7WB0 - chains B and A of the 4 polymer chains in the assembly; structure by electron microscopy, 3.20 A resolution.

[Chain B]
Molecule: Ts-DNA
Source organism: Planctomycetes bacterium
Sequence (40 nucleotides; each row starts with the number of its first residue; numbers below 1 keep their minus sign (DA-9 is residue -9)):
    -9 ATCGTTATACTTTGATTTTCTGCTGCAGGATGAAATCCCG
Disordered / not traced: -9 to -3

[Chain A]
Molecule: dPlmCasX
Source organism: Planctomycetes bacterium
UniProtKB: A0A1G3BXR9 (A0A1G3BXR9_9BACT); residue numbers follow UniProt; this construct covers 1-978
Chain sequence (978 residues; numbered 1 to 978; the number before each row is that of its first residue):
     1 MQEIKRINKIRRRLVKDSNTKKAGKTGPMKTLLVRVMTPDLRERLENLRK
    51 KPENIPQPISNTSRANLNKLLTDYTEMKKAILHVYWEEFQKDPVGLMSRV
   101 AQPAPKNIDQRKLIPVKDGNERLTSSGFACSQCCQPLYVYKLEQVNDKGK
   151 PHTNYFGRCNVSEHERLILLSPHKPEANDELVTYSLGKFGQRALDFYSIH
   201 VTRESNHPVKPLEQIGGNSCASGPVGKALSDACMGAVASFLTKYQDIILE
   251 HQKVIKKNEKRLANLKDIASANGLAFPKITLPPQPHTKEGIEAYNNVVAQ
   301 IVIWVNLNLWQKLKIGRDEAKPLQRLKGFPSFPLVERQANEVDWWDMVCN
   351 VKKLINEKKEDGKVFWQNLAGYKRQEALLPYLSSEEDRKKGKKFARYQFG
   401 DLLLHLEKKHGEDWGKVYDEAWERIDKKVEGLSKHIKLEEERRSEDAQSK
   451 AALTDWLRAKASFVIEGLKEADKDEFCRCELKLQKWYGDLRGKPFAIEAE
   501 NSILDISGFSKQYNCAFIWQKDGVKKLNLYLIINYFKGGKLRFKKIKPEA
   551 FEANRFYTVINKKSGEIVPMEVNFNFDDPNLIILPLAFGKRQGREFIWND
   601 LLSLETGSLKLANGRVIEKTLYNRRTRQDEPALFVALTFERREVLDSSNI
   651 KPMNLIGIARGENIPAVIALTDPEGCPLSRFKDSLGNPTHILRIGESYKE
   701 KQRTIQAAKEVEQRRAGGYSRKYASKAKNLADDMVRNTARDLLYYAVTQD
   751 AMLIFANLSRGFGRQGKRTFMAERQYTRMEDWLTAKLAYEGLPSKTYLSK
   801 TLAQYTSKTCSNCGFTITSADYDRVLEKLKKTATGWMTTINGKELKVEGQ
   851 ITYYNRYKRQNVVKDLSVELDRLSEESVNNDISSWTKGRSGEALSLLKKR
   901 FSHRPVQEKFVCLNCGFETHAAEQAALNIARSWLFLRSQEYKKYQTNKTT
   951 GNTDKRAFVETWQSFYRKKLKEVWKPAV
Disordered / not traced: 1-3, 118-124, 175-182, 338-499, 803
Construct notes: engineered mutation Ala659 (Asp in A0A1G3BXR9), Ala756 (Glu in A0A1G3BXR9), Ala922 (Asp in A0A1G3BXR9)
Cystine bridges: Cys810-Cys912

[How chain B and chain A interact]
Residue-residue contacts (45):
  DT1(B) - Tyr857(A)  phosphate contact
  DT2(B) - Arg856(A)  phosphate contact
  DT2(B) - Tyr857(A)  phosphate contact
  DT2(B) - Lys858(A)  phosphate contact
  DT2(B) - Arg859(A)  salt bridge to the phosphate
  DT3(B) - Arg856(A)  phosphate contact
  DT3(B) - Tyr857(A)  phosphate contact
  DG4(B) - Asn306(A)  base contact
  DG4(B) - Arg317(A)  hydrogen bond to the phosphate
  DA5(B) - Asn306(A)  sugar contact
  DA5(B) - Arg317(A)  salt bridge to the phosphate
  DT6(B) - Val302(A)  phosphate contact
  DT6(B) - Ile303(A)  sugar contact
  DT6(B) - Arg325(A)  salt bridge to the phosphate
  DT7(B) - Arg325(A)  salt bridge to the phosphate
  DC13(B) - Lys728(A)  salt bridge to the phosphate
  DA17(B) - Ser239(A)  base contact
  DG18(B) - Lys188(A)  salt bridge to the phosphate
  DG18(B) - Phe189(A)  sugar contact
  DG18(B) - Gly235(A)  sugar contact
  DG18(B) - Ser239(A)  sugar contact
  DG19(B) - Lys188(A)  salt bridge to the phosphate
  DG19(B) - Gly190(A)  phosphate contact
  DG19(B) - Gln191(A)  sugar contact
  DG19(B) - Arg615(A)  base contact
  DA20(B) - Met29(A)  base contact
  DA20(B) - Asn613(A)  sugar contact
  DA20(B) - Thr638(A)  base contact
  DT21(B) - Arg192(A)  hydrogen bond to the base
  DT21(B) - Lys227(A)  base contact
  DT21(B) - Ser507(A)  sugar contact
  DT21(B) - Tyr513(A)  base contact
  DT21(B) - Ala612(A)  phosphate contact
  DG22(B) - Lys227(A)  hydrogen bond to the base
  DG22(B) - Gly508(A)  phosphate contact
  DG22(B) - Phe509(A)  phosphate contact
  DG22(B) - Ser510(A)  phosphate contact
  DG22(B) - Gln512(A)  base contact
  DG22(B) - Tyr513(A)  hydrogen bond to the base
  DG22(B) - Lys563(A)  sugar contact
  DG22(B) - Lys610(A)  salt bridge to the phosphate
  DA23(B) - Lys227(A)  base contact
  DA23(B) - Gln512(A)  base contact
  DA23(B) - Lys562(A)  phosphate contact
  DA23(B) - Lys563(A)  hydrogen bond to the phosphate
Also at the interface, not in a pair above, chain B (18 interface residues in all): DT14, DC16, DA24
Also at the interface, not in a pair above, chain A (40 interface residues in all): Thr31, Asp231, Ala238, Lys243, Asn296, Ala299, Glu640, Arg778

[In short]
Chain B and chain A form an interface of 18 and 40 residues respectively; the contacts include 5 hydrogen
bonds and 8 salt bridges. Among the polar pairs are DT21(B)-Arg192(A), DG22(B)-Lys227(A) and
DG22(B)-Tyr513(A).
Chain B is Ts-DNA and chain A is dPlmCasX, both from Planctomycetes bacterium; the structure,
PlmCasX-sgRNAv1-dsDNA ternary complex at nts loading state with flexible H2 domain, was determined by electron
microscopy together with 7WAY, 7WAZ and 7WB1 from the same study.
